Entry 1GHA (X-ray diffraction, 2.20 A resolution); this record covers chains G and P of the 4 polymer chains in the assembly.

== Chain G ==
Name: Gamma-chymotrypsin A
From: Bos taurus
Notes: EC 3.4.21.1
UniProtKB: P00766 (CTRA_BOVIN); residues 149-245 here = UniProt positions 149-245
Chain sequence (97 residues; numbered 149 to 245; the number before each row is that of its first residue):
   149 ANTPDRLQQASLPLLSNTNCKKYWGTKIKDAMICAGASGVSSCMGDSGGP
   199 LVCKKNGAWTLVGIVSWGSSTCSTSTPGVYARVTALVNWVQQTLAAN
Unresolved in the structure: 149-150
Cystine bridges: C168-C182, C191-C220
UniProt features mapped onto this chain:
  - active site: S195 (Charge relay system)

== Chain P ==
Name: Pro gly val tyr peptide
Chain sequence (4 residues; each row starts with the number of its first residue):
   571 PGVY

== How chain G and chain P interact ==
Pairs across the interface (16):
  S190(G) with Y574(P), hydrogen bond (backbone-side chain)
  C191(G) with Y574(P)
  M192(G) with Y574(P)
  G193(G) with Y574(P), hydrogen bond (backbone-backbone)
  D194(G) with Y574(P)
  S195(G) with Y574(P), hydrogen bond (side chain-backbone)
  S214(G) with V573(P); Y574(P), hydrogen bond (backbone-backbone)
  W215(G) with G572(P); V573(P), hydrophobic; Y574(P)
  G216(G) with G572(P), hydrogen bond (backbone-backbone); Y574(P)
  S217(G) with Y574(P), hydrogen bond (backbone-side chain)
  S218(G) with G572(P)
  C220(G) with Y574(P), hydrophobic
Other interface residues (no listed pair), chain G (14 interface residues in all): S189, V213
Other interface residues (no listed pair), chain P (4 interface residues in all): P571

== Overview ==
14 residues of chain G and 4 residues of chain P are in contact, with 6 hydrogen bonds. Polar contacts include
S190(G)-Y574(P), G193(G)-Y574(P) and S195(G)-Y574(P). UniProt lists active-site residue S195(G) on chain G.
Here chain G is Gamma-chymotrypsin A (Bos taurus) and chain P is Pro gly val tyr peptide. Entry 1GHA (A second
active site in chymotrypsin? the X-ray crystal structure of N-acetyl-D-tryptophan bound to gamma-chymotrypsin)
was determined by X-ray diffraction.
